6A5L - chains g and 0 of the 25 polymer chains in the assembly; structure by electron microscopy, 5.60 A resolution (low resolution: residue-level contacts below are approximate; hydrogen-bond / salt-bridge calls are withheld).

[Chain g]
Name: Histone H2A type 1-B/E
Source organism: Homo sapiens
UniProt: P04908 (H2A1B_HUMAN); residues 0-129 here correspond to UniProt positions 1-130 (UniProt number = residue number + 1)
Sequence (133 residues; row label = number of the first residue in the row; numbers below 1 keep their minus sign (Gly-3 is residue -3)):
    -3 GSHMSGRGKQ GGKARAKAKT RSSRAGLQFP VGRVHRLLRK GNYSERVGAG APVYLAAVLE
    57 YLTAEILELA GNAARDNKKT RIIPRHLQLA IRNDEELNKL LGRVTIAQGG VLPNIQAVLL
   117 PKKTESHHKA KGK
Disordered / not traced: -3 to 13, 119-129
Construct notes: expression tag (-3 to -1)
UniProt features mapped onto this chain:
  - modified residue: Ser1 (N-acetylserine), Arg3 (Citrulline), Lys5 (N6-(2-hydroxyisobutyryl)lysine), Lys9 (N6-(2-hydroxyisobutyryl)lysine), Lys13 (N6-(beta-hydroxybutyryl)lysine), Lys36 (N6-(2-hydroxyisobutyryl)lysine), Lys74 (N6-(2-hydroxyisobutyryl)lysine), Lys75 (N6-(2-hydroxyisobutyryl)lysine), Lys95 (N6-(2-hydroxyisobutyryl)lysine), Gln104 (N5-methylglutamine), Lys118 (N6-(2-hydroxyisobutyryl)lysine), Lys119 (N6-crotonyllysine), Thr120 (Phosphothreonine), Lys125 (N6-crotonyllysine)
  - cross-link (Glycyl lysine isopeptide (Lys-Gly)): Lys13 (interchain with G-Cter in ubiquitin), Lys15 (interchain with G-Cter in ubiquitin), Lys119 (interchain with G-Cter in ubiquitin)

[Chain 0]
Molecule: 42-nt DNA strand
Sequence (42 nucleotides; each row starts with the number of its first residue):
    25 GGGGATTACA CCCAAGACAC CAGGCACGAG ACAGAAAAAA AC

[How chain g and chain 0 interact]
Pairs across the interface - 12 pairs, chain g then chain 0:
  His31(g) - DA39(0)
  Arg42(g) - DA38(0)
  Arg42(g) - DA39(0)
  Val43(g) - DA38(0)
  Val43(g) - DA39(0)
  Ala45(g) - DA38(0)
  Lys75(g) - DG58(0)
  Lys75(g) - DA59(0)
  Thr76(g) - DA57(0)
  Thr76(g) - DG58(0)
  Arg77(g) - DA57(0)
  Arg77(g) - DG58(0)
Interface residues without a listed pair, chain g (9 interface residues in all): Gly44, Lys74

[Summary]
9 residues of chain g face 5 of chain 0 across their interface.
Chain g is Histone H2A type 1-B/E (Homo sapiens) and chain 0 is a 42-nt DNA strand; the structure, RNA
polymerase II elongation complex stalled at SHL(-1) of the nucleosome, with foreign DNA, was determined by
electron microscopy (same publication as 6A5O, 6A5P, 6A5R, 6A5T, 6A5U and 6INQ).
